PDB entry 6RTP | X-ray diffraction, 1.10 A resolution | chains A and B

Chain A:
Protein: Periplasmic [NiFeSe] hydrogenase, small subunit
From: Desulfovibrio vulgaris (strain Hildenborough / ATCC 29579 / DSM 644 / NCIMB 8303)
Notes: EC 1.12.7.2
UniProtKB: Q72AS4 (Q72AS4_DESVH); residues 1-283 here correspond to UniProt positions 35-317 (UniProt number = residue number + 34)
Chain sequence (283 residues; row label = number of the first residue in the row):
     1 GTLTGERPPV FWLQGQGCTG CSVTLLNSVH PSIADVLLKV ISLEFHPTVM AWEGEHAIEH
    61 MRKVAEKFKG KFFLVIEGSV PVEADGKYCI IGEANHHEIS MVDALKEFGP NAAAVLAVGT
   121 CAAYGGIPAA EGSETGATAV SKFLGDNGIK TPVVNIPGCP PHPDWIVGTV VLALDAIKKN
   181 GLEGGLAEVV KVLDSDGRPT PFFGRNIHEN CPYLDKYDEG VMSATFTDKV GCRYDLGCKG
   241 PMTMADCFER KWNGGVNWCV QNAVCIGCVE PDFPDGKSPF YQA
Glycans and other covalent adducts: oxygen-damaged SF4 (6ML) linked to Cys21
Ion coordination: 4Fe-4S cluster Fe site 1: Cys18, Cys21, Cys121, Cys159; oxygen-damaged SF4 Fe: Cys18, Glu77, Cys121, Cys159; 4Fe-4S cluster Fe site 2: His208, Cys211, Cys232, Cys238; 4Fe-4S cluster Fe site 3: Cys247, Cys259, Cys265, Cys268
Small-molecule neighbours:
  - oxygen-damaged SF4 / 4Fe-4S cluster: Gln14, Gly17, Cys18, Thr19, Gly20, Glu77, Gly78, Val118, Gly119, Thr120, Cys121, Gly158, Cys159, Pro160, Pro161
  - 4Fe-4S cluster (SF4), molecule 1: Ile207, His208, Cys211, Tyr213, Leu214, Tyr217, Cys232, Arg233, Tyr234, Cys238, Gly240, Pro241, Val260
  - 4Fe-4S cluster (SF4), molecule 2: Ile207, Thr243, Ala245, Cys247, Trp252, Trp258, Cys259, Cys265, Ile266, Gly267, Cys268, Val269

Chain B:
Protein: Periplasmic [NiFeSe] hydrogenase, large subunit, selenocysteine-containing
From: Desulfovibrio vulgaris (strain Hildenborough / ATCC 29579 / DSM 644 / NCIMB 8303)
Notes: EC 1.12.7.2
UniProtKB: Q72AS3 (Q72AS3_DESVH); numbering as in UniProt (aligned over 12-495)
Chain sequence (492 residues; numbered 4 to 495; the number before each row is that of its first residue):
     4 WSHPQFEKGA TGRTTIAIDP VTRIEGHLKA EVVVENGKVV DARLSGTMYR GFETILRGRD
    64 PRDASQIVQR ICGVCPTAHS TASVLALDEA FGAKVPNNGR ITRNLIFGAN YLQSHILHFY
   124 HLSAQDFVQG PDTAPFVPRF PKSDLRLSKE LNKAGVDQYI EALEVRRICH EMVALFGGRM
   184 PHVQGQVVGG ATEIPTKEKL VEYAARFKKV RDFVEQKYVP VVYTIGSKYK DMFKVGQGFK
   244 AALCVGAFPL DNSGKKHLFM PGVYAKGKDM PFDPSKIKEY VKYSWFAEET TGLNYKEGKT
   304 IPAPDKAGAY SFVKAPRYDG LSLEVGPLAR MWVNNPELSP VGKKLLKDLF GISAKKFRDL
   364 GEEAAFSLMG RHVARAEETY YMLGAIEGWL KEIKAGEDTV VMPAVPASAE GTGFTEAPRG
   424 SLLHYVKVKD SKIDNYQIVS ASLWNCNPRD DMGQRGAVEE ALIGIPVDDI QNPVNVARLI
   484 RAFDPULGCA VH
Unresolved in the structure: 4-11
Differences from the reference sequence: expression tag (4-11); engineered mutation Thr50 (Gly in Q72AS3)
Modified residues: Cys75 (3-sulfinoalanine; CSD); Sec489 (selenocysteine)
Glycans and other covalent adducts: hydrosulfuric acid (H2S) linked to Sec489
Ion coordination: Fe2+: Glu56, Ile441, His495; Ni2+: Cys75, Cys78, Cys492 (together with hydrosulfuric acid); carbonmonoxide-(dicyano) iron Fe: Cys78, Cys492
Small-molecule neighbours:
  - carbonmonoxide-(dicyano) iron (FCO): Cys75, Cys78, His82, Ala420, Pro421, Arg422, Leu425, Ser443, Ala444, Ser445, Cys492
  - hydrosulfuric acid (H2S): Cys75, Val77, Cys78, Arg422, Cys492

Interface between chain A and chain B:
Contacting residue pairs - 177 pairs, chain A then chain B:
  Arg7(A) - Thr136(B)  hydrogen bond
  Arg7(A) - Ala137(B)
  Gln14(A) - His30(B)  hydrogen bond (backbone-side chain)
  Gly15(A) - His30(B)  hydrogen bond (backbone-side chain)
  Gly15(A) - Met51(B)
  Gln16(A) - Met51(B)
  Gln16(A) - Tyr52(B)  hydrogen bond (side chain-backbone)
  Gln16(A) - Arg53(B)
  Gly17(A) - Met51(B)
  Gly17(A) - Arg53(B)
  Cys18(A) - Glu28(B)
  Cys18(A) - Arg53(B)
  Cys18(A) - Arg73(B)
  Cys18(A) - Ile74(B)
  Cys18(A) - Cys75(B)
  Cys18(A) - Gly76(B)  hydrogen bond (backbone-backbone)
  Cys18(A) - His185(B)
  Thr19(A) - Glu28(B)  hydrogen bond
  Gly20(A) - Gly76(B)
  Gly20(A) - Pro184(B)
  Val23(A) - Gly76(B)
  Val23(A) - Val77(B)  hydrophobic
  Val23(A) - Arg169(B)
  Val23(A) - His173(B)
  Val23(A) - Pro184(B)  hydrophobic
  Leu26(A) - Leu120(B)  hydrophobic
  Leu26(A) - Arg169(B)
  Asn27(A) - Arg169(B)  hydrogen bond
  Asn27(A) - Arg170(B)
  Asn27(A) - His173(B)  hydrogen bond
  Asn27(A) - Met183(B)  hydrogen bond (side chain-backbone)
  Ser28(A) - Arg170(B)
  Val29(A) - Arg170(B)
  Ile33(A) - Leu166(B)  hydrophobic
  Ala34(A) - Leu166(B)  hydrophobic
  Leu38(A) - Thr136(B)
  Ser42(A) - Ala137(B)
  Leu43(A) - Ala137(B)
  Leu43(A) - Pro138(B)
  Glu44(A) - Ala137(B)
  Pro47(A) - Thr25(B)
  Pro47(A) - Arg26(B)  hydrogen bond (backbone-backbone)
  Thr48(A) - Arg26(B)
  Thr48(A) - Ile27(B)
  Thr48(A) - Leu125(B)
  Val49(A) - Arg26(B)
  Val49(A) - Gln128(B)  hydrogen bond (backbone-side chain)
  Met50(A) - Arg26(B)  hydrogen bond (backbone-side chain)
  Met50(A) - Pro138(B)
  Ala51(A) - Arg26(B)  hydrogen bond (backbone-side chain)
  Ala51(A) - Gln128(B)
  Ala51(A) - Pro138(B)  hydrogen bond (backbone-backbone)
  Ala51(A) - Phe139(B)
  Ala51(A) - Arg142(B)
  Trp52(A) - Thr25(B)  hydrogen bond (backbone-side chain)
  Trp52(A) - Pro141(B)
  Trp52(A) - Arg142(B)
  Trp52(A) - Phe143(B)
  Glu53(A) - Ile21(B)
  Glu53(A) - Pro23(B)
  Glu53(A) - Thr25(B)
  Glu53(A) - Phe143(B)
  Glu53(A) - Ala480(B)
  Glu53(A) - Arg484(B)  salt bridge
  Gly54(A) - Ile21(B)
  Gly54(A) - Asp22(B)
  Gly54(A) - Pro23(B)  hydrogen bond (backbone-backbone)
  Glu55(A) - Asp22(B)
  His56(A) - Phe143(B)
  Ile58(A) - Pro23(B)
  His60(A) - Pro141(B)
  Ala84(A) - Pro307(B)  hydrophobic
  Lys87(A) - Pro307(B)
  Lys87(A) - Asp308(B)  salt bridge
  Lys87(A) - Phe315(B)
  Tyr88(A) - Thr50(B)
  Tyr88(A) - Met51(B)
  Tyr88(A) - Tyr52(B)  hydrogen bond (backbone-backbone)
  Tyr88(A) - Pro305(B)
  Tyr88(A) - Pro307(B)
  Tyr88(A) - Phe315(B)  hydrophobic
  Cys89(A) - His30(B)
  Cys89(A) - Thr50(B)
  Cys89(A) - Met51(B)  hydrophobic
  Ile90(A) - Asp22(B)
  Ile90(A) - His30(B)
  Ile90(A) - Thr50(B)  hydrogen bond (backbone-backbone)
  Ile91(A) - Asp22(B)
  Ile91(A) - Pro23(B)
  Ile91(A) - His30(B)
  Gly92(A) - Asp22(B)
  Gly92(A) - Pro23(B)
  Glu93(A) - Ala20(B)
  Glu93(A) - Asp22(B)  hydrogen bond (backbone-backbone)
  Glu93(A) - Lys32(B)  salt bridge
  Ile127(A) - Phe55(B)  hydrophobic
  Ile127(A) - Ile58(B)
  Ile127(A) - Ile70(B)  hydrophobic
  Ile127(A) - Arg73(B)
  Pro128(A) - Arg53(B)
  Ala130(A) - Arg62(B)
  Glu131(A) - Ile58(B)
  Glu131(A) - Arg62(B)  hydrogen bond (backbone-side chain)
  Gly132(A) - Thr57(B)  hydrogen bond (backbone-side chain)
  Gly132(A) - Ile58(B)
  Ser133(A) - Ile58(B)
  Glu134(A) - Pro305(B)
  Thr135(A) - Tyr52(B)
  Cys159(A) - Arg73(B)  hydrogen bond (backbone-side chain)
  Cys159(A) - Arg182(B)  hydrogen bond (backbone-side chain)
  Cys159(A) - His185(B)
  Pro160(A) - Arg182(B)  hydrogen bond (backbone-side chain)
  Pro160(A) - Pro184(B)
  Pro160(A) - His185(B)
  Ala224(A) - Met405(B)
  Thr225(A) - Val403(B)
  Thr225(A) - Met405(B)
  Phe226(A) - Val190(B)  hydrophobic
  Phe226(A) - Thr195(B)
  Phe226(A) - Met405(B)  hydrophobic
  Thr227(A) - Ala194(B)
  Thr227(A) - Thr195(B)
  Thr227(A) - Ile197(B)
  Thr227(A) - Asp401(B)  hydrogen bond
  Thr227(A) - Thr402(B)
  Thr227(A) - Val403(B)
  Lys229(A) - Thr195(B)  hydrogen bond (side chain-backbone)
  Lys229(A) - Glu196(B)
  Leu236(A) - Met405(B)  hydrophobic
  Trp252(A) - Arg182(B)
  Asn253(A) - His173(B)
  Asn253(A) - Glu174(B)
  Asn253(A) - Ala177(B)
  Asn253(A) - Arg182(B)
  Asn253(A) - Met183(B)  hydrogen bond (side chain-backbone)
  Gly254(A) - Glu174(B)
  Val256(A) - Glu174(B)
  Val256(A) - Ala177(B)  hydrophobic
  Val256(A) - Leu178(B)  hydrophobic
  Val256(A) - Lys202(B)
  Val256(A) - Arg209(B)
  Asn257(A) - Ala177(B)  hydrogen bond (side chain-backbone)
  Asn257(A) - Leu178(B)  hydrogen bond (side chain-backbone)
  Asn257(A) - Gly181(B)
  Asn257(A) - Glu196(B)  hydrogen bond
  Asn257(A) - Lys202(B)
  Trp258(A) - Gly181(B)
  Cys259(A) - Arg182(B)
  Cys259(A) - Gln187(B)  hydrogen bond
  Gln261(A) - Glu196(B)  hydrogen bond
  Gln261(A) - Lys202(B)
  Asn262(A) - Phe179(B)  hydrogen bond (side chain-backbone)
  Asn262(A) - Gly180(B)
  Asn262(A) - Gly181(B)  hydrogen bond (side chain-backbone)
  Asn262(A) - Gln187(B)
  Asn262(A) - Gly188(B)  hydrogen bond (side chain-backbone)
  Asn262(A) - Thr195(B)  hydrogen bond (backbone-side chain)
  Asn262(A) - Glu196(B)  hydrogen bond
  Ala263(A) - Gln187(B)
  Ala263(A) - Thr195(B)
  Val264(A) - Gln187(B)  hydrogen bond (backbone-side chain)
  Ile266(A) - Gln69(B)
  Ile266(A) - Arg73(B)
  Ile266(A) - Gln187(B)
  Cys268(A) - Arg182(B)
  Pro274(A) - Ile70(B)  hydrophobic
  Asp275(A) - Arg62(B)  salt bridge
  Ser278(A) - Asp66(B)
  Pro279(A) - Asp63(B)
  Pro279(A) - Asp66(B)
  Phe280(A) - Asp66(B)  hydrogen bond (backbone-side chain)
  Phe280(A) - Gln69(B)
  Phe280(A) - Ile70(B)  hydrophobic
  Tyr281(A) - Arg65(B)
  Tyr281(A) - Gln69(B)
  Tyr281(A) - Val190(B)
  Gln282(A) - Arg65(B)  hydrogen bond
Also at the interface, not in a pair above, chain A (79 interface residues in all): Thr24, Leu37, Phe45, Phe273
Also at the interface, not in a pair above, chain B (75 interface residues in all): Gly29, His124, Val140, Ile163

In short:
Chain A and chain B form an interface of 79 and 75 residues respectively; the contacts include 40 hydrogen
bonds and 4 salt bridges. Polar contacts include Glu53(A)-Arg484(B), Lys87(A)-Asp308(B) and Glu93(A)-Lys32(B).
Ligands of chain A: 4Fe-4S cluster and oxygen-damaged SF4 / 4Fe-4S cluster.
Here chain A is Periplasmic [NiFeSe] hydrogenase, small subunit and chain B is Periplasmic [NiFeSe]
hydrogenase, large subunit, selenocysteine-containing, both from Desulfovibrio vulgaris (strain Hildenborough
/ ATCC 29579 / DSM 644 / NCIMB 8303). Entry 6RTP (THE 3D STRUCTURE OF [NIFESE] HYDROGENASE G50T VaRIANT FROM
DESULFOVIBRIO VULGARIS HILDENBOROUGH AT 1.10 ANGSTROM RESOLUTION) was determined by X-ray diffraction,
deposited together with 6RU9 and 6RUC.
